Entry 5CTY (X-ray diffraction, 1.60 A resolution); this record covers chain A.

Chain A:
Name: DNA gyrase subunit B
Organism: Staphylococcus aureus
Notes: EC 5.99.1.3; fragment: ATP binding domain, (delta 105-127)
Reference sequence: P0A0K8 (GYRB_STAAU); numbering as in UniProt; present here: 2-104, 128-234
Chain sequence (212 residues; numbered 0 to 234; 23 numbers in that range are skipped by the numbering (no residue carries them; nothing is unmodelled there); the number before each row is that of its first residue; numbering starts at 0):
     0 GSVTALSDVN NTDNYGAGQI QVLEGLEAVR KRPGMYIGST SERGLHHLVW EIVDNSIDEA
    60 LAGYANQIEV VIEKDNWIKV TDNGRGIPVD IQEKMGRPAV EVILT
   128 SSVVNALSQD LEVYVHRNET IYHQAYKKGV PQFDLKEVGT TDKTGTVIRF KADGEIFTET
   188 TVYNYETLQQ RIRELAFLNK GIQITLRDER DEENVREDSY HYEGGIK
Not modelled in the structure: 0-15, 231-234
Differences from the reference sequence: expression tag (0-1)
Metal / ion sites: Mg2+ near D57 (its only coordinating residue here)

Summary:
Chain A is DNA gyrase subunit B (Staphylococcus aureus); the structure, Crystal structure of the ATP binding
domain of S. aureus GyrB complexed with a fragment, was determined by X-ray diffraction (same publication as
5CPH, 5CTU, 5CTW and 5CTX).
